9BZ5 - chains C and D of the 4 polymer chains in the assembly; structure by electron microscopy, 3.93 A resolution.

# Chain C (and D)
Protein: Ribonucleoside-diphosphate reductase subunit beta
From: Bacillus subtilis
Notes: EC 1.17.4.1; chain D of this document is another copy of the same molecule, construct and numbering; everything in this record applies to it too
Reference sequence: P50621 (RIR2_BACSU); numbering as in UniProt (aligned over 1-329)
Chain sequence (350 residues; row label = number of the first residue in the row; numbers below 1 keep their minus sign (Met-20 is residue -20)):
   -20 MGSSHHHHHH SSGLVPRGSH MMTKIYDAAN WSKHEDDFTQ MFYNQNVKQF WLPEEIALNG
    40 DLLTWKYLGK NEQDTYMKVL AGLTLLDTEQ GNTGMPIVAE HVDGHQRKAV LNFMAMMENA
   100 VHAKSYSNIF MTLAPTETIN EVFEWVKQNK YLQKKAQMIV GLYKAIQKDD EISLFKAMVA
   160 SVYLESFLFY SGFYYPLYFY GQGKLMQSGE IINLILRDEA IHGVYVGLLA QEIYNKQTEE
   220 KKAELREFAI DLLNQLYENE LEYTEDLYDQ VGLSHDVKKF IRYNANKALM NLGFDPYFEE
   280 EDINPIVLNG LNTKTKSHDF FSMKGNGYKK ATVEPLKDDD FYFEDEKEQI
Not modelled in the structure: -20 to 15, 291-308, 323-329
Construct notes: initiating methionine (-20); expression tag (-19 to 0)
UniProt features mapped onto this chain:
  - active site: Tyr105
  - binding site (Fe cation): Asp66, Glu97, His101, Glu164, Glu198, His201
Metal / ion sites: Mn2+ site 1: Asp66, Glu97, His101, Glu198; Mn2+ site 2: Glu97, Glu164, Glu198, His201

# Interface between chain C and chain D
Residue-residue contacts - 29 pairs, chain C then chain D:
  Tyr22(C) with Ala99(D), hydrogen bond (side chain-backbone)
  Phe29(C) with Phe29(D), hydrophobic
  Leu31(C) with Tyr22(D)
  Thr67(C) with His84(D)
  Gly70(C) with Asn91(D), hydrogen bond (backbone-side chain)
  Asn71(C) with His84(D), hydrogen bond; Lys87(D)
  His84(C) with Thr67(D); Asn71(D), hydrogen bond
  Lys87(C) with Asn71(D)
  Ala88(C) with Asn98(D)
  Asn91(C) with Ala94(D); Asn98(D), hydrogen bond
  Phe92(C) with Met95(D), hydrophobic
  Ala94(C) with Asn91(D), hydrogen bond (backbone-side chain)
  Met95(C) with Asn91(D); Phe92(D), hydrophobic; Met95(D), hydrophobic
  Asn98(C) with Lys87(D); Ala88(D); Asn91(D), hydrogen bond
  Ala99(C) with Tyr22(D), hydrogen bond (backbone-side chain); Ala88(D)
  Lys103(C) with Tyr22(D)
  Lys309(C) with Glu189(D), salt bridge
  Val312(C) with Leu42(D)
  Glu313(C) with Leu42(D)
  Pro314(C) with Leu42(D)
  Lys316(C) with Tyr46(D), hydrogen bond
Also at the interface, not in a pair above, chain C (23 interface residues in all): Val26, Pro75
Also at the interface, not in a pair above, chain D (19 interface residues in all): Val26, Leu31, Lys103

# Overview
23 residues of chain C face 19 of chain D across their interface, with 9 hydrogen bonds and 1 salt bridge.
Polar pairs include Lys309(C)-Glu189(D), Tyr22(C)-Ala99(D) and Gly70(C)-Asn91(D). Curated annotation (UniProt)
lists active-site residue Tyr105(C) and 6 Fe cation-binding residues on chain C.
Chain C and chain D are both Ribonucleoside-diphosphate reductase subunit beta (Bacillus subtilis); the
structure, Class 6 model for combined refinement of Bacillus subtilis ribonucleotide reductase complex, was
determined by electron microscopy together with 9BW3, 9BWX, 9BX2, 9BX3, 9BX6, 9BX8 and 39 further entries from
the same study.
